PDB entry 5L5I | X-ray diffraction, 2.90 A resolution | chains A and B of the 28 polymer chains in the assembly

== Chain A ==
Protein: Proteasome subunit alpha type-2
Source organism: Saccharomyces cerevisiae (strain ATCC 204508 / S288c)
Notes: EC 3.4.25.1
Reference sequence: P23639 (PSA2_YEAST); residues 1-250 here = UniProt positions 1-250
Amino-acid sequence (250 residues; numbered 1 to 250; the number before each row is that of its first residue):
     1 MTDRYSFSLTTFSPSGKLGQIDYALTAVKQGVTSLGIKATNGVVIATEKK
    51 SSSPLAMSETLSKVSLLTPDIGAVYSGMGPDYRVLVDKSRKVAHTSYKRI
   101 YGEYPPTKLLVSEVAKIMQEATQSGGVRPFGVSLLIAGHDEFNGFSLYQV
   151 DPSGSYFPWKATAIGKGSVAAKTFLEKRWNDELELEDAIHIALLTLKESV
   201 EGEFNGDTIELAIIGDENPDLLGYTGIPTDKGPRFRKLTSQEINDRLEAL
UniProt features mapped onto this chain:
  - cross-link: Lys108 (Glycyl lysine isopeptide (Lys-Gly) (interchain with G-Cter in ubiquitin))

== Chain B ==
Protein: Proteasome subunit alpha type-3
Source organism: Saccharomyces cerevisiae (strain ATCC 204508 / S288c)
Notes: EC 3.4.25.1
Reference sequence: P23638 (PSA3_YEAST); residues 0-257 here correspond to UniProt positions 1-258 (UniProt number = residue number + 1)
Amino-acid sequence (258 residues; row label = number of the first residue in the row; numbering starts at 0):
     0 MGSRRYDSRTTIFSPEGRLYQVEYALESISHAGTAIGIMASDGIVLAAER
    50 KVTSTLLEQDTSTEKLYKLNDKIAVAVAGLTADAEILINTARIHAQNYLK
   100 TYNEDIPVEILVRRLSDIKQGYTQHGGLRPFGVSFIYAGYDDRYGYQLYT
   150 SNPSGNYTGWKAISVGANTSAAQTLLQMDYKDDMKVDDAIELALKTLSKT
   200 TDSSALTYDRLEFATIRKGANDGEVYQKIFKPQEIKDILVKTGITKKDED
   250 EEADEDMK
Not modelled in the structure: 0, 245-257
UniProt features mapped onto this chain:
  - cross-link (Glycyl lysine isopeptide (Lys-Gly)): Lys99 (interchain with G-Cter in ubiquitin), Lys198 (interchain with G-Cter in ubiquitin), Lys230 (interchain with G-Cter in ubiquitin)

== Interface between chain A and chain B ==
Residue-residue contacts (65):
  Arg4(A) - Ser2(B)  hydrogen bond (backbone-side chain)
  Tyr5(A) - Ser2(B)
  Tyr5(A) - Tyr5(B)
  Ser6(A) - Gly125(B)
  Ser6(A) - Leu127(B)
  Phe7(A) - Ser2(B)
  Phe7(A) - Tyr5(B)
  Phe7(A) - Asp6(B)
  Phe7(A) - Gly126(B)
  Ser8(A) - Gly126(B)  hydrogen bond (backbone-backbone)
  Ser8(A) - Leu127(B)
  Ser8(A) - Arg128(B)  hydrogen bond (side chain-backbone)
  Thr10(A) - Arg128(B)
  Thr11(A) - Ser7(B)
  Thr11(A) - Thr9(B)
  Thr11(A) - Gln20(B)
  Phe12(A) - Gln20(B)
  Phe12(A) - Tyr23(B)
  Phe12(A) - Ala24(B)  hydrophobic
  Phe12(A) - Arg128(B)
  Phe12(A) - Pro129(B)
  Phe12(A) - Gly131(B)
  Ser13(A) - Tyr23(B)
  Pro14(A) - Tyr23(B)  hydrophobic
  Pro14(A) - Glu26(B)
  Ser15(A) - Glu26(B)
  Ser15(A) - His30(B)
  Gly16(A) - Tyr23(B)
  Gly16(A) - Ser27(B)  hydrogen bond (backbone-side chain)
  Leu18(A) - Arg128(B)
  Lys38(A) - Glu57(B)  salt bridge
  Ser112(A) - Glu84(B)
  Lys116(A) - Ile85(B)
  Gln119(A) - Ala81(B)
  Gln119(A) - Asp82(B)  hydrogen bond
  Gln119(A) - Ile85(B)
  Gln119(A) - Arg128(B)
  Thr122(A) - Arg128(B)  hydrogen bond (backbone-side chain)
  Gln123(A) - Tyr121(B)
  Gln123(A) - Leu127(B)
  Gln123(A) - Arg128(B)  hydrogen bond (side chain-backbone)
  Gln123(A) - Pro129(B)
  Gln123(A) - Phe130(B)
  Gly125(A) - Leu127(B)
  Ser153(A) - Ala81(B)
  Gly154(A) - Ala81(B)
  Ser155(A) - Ala81(B)
  Tyr156(A) - Glu84(B)  hydrogen bond
  Phe157(A) - Leu56(B)  hydrophobic
  Pro158(A) - Leu56(B)
  Pro158(A) - Glu57(B)  hydrogen bond (backbone-backbone)
  Pro158(A) - Thr60(B)
  Pro158(A) - Ser61(B)
  Trp159(A) - Ser53(B)
  Trp159(A) - Leu55(B)
  Trp159(A) - Leu56(B)
  Lys160(A) - Thr54(B)
  Lys160(A) - Leu55(B)  hydrogen bond (backbone-backbone)
  Lys160(A) - Leu56(B)
  Lys160(A) - Glu57(B)
  Ala161(A) - Leu55(B)
  Leu175(A) - Leu55(B)  hydrophobic
  Glu176(A) - Ser53(B)
  Glu176(A) - Thr54(B)
  Glu176(A) - Leu55(B)
Interface residues without a listed pair, chain A (35 interface residues in all): Ser124, Tyr148, Lys172, Trp179
Interface residues without a listed pair, chain B (32 interface residues in all): Leu79, Thr80

== Summary ==
The interface between chain A and chain B involves 35 residues on one side and 32 on the other, with 10
hydrogen bonds and 1 salt bridge. Polar pairs include Lys38(A)-Glu57(B), Arg4(A)-Ser2(B) and
Ser8(A)-Arg128(B).
Here chain A is Proteasome subunit alpha type-2 and chain B is Proteasome subunit alpha type-3, both from
Saccharomyces cerevisiae (strain ATCC 204508 / S288c). Entry 5L5I (Yeast 20S proteasome with human beta5i
(1-138) and human beta6 (97-111; 118-133) in complex with epoxyketone ...) was determined by X-ray diffraction
(same publication as 5L52, 5L54, 5L55, 5L5A, 5L5B, 5L5D and 30 further entries).
